PDB entry 5OAQ | X-ray diffraction, 1.95 A resolution | chains A and L

Chain A:
Protein: Transcriptional enhancer factor TEF-3
Source organism: Homo sapiens
Notes: fragment: C-terminal domain, YAP binding domain
UniProt: Q15561 (TEAD4_HUMAN); residues 217-434 here = UniProt positions 217-434
Chain sequence (220 residues; row label = number of the first residue in the row):
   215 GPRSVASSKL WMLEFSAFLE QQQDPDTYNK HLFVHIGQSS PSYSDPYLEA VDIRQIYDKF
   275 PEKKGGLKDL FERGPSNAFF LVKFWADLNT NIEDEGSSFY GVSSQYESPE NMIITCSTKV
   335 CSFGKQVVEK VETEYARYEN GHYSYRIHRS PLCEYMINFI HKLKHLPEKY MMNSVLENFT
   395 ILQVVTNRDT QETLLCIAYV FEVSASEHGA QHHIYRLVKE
Disordered / not traced: 215-216, 252-261, 306-309
Differences from the reference sequence: expression tag (215-216)
Covalently attached groups: myristic acid (MYR) linked to C367
What the authors report for this chain:
  - post-translational modification sites: C367
  - binding site for myristic acid: K344, C367
  - mutagenesis - C367S (Tm change 5 degC): decreased stability
  - mutagenesis - C367S: unchanged binding to YAP
  - mutagenesis - C367S: unchanged signaling
  - mutagenesis - C367S: decreased expression
  - mutagenesis - C367S: unchanged binding to hTAZ14-56

Chain L:
Protein: Transcriptional coactivator YAP1
UniProt: P46937 (YAP1_HUMAN); residue numbers follow UniProt; this construct covers 60-100
Chain sequence (41 residues; row label = number of the first residue in the row):
    60 DSETDLEALF NAVMNPKTAN VPQTVPMRLR KLPDSFFKPP E
Disordered / not traced: 100
Curated features (UniProtKB/Swiss-Prot):
  - modified residue: S61 (Phosphoserine), T63 (Phosphothreonine), K90 (N6-lactoyllysine)

Interface between chain A and chain L:
Contacting residue pairs (50):
  E263(A) - P92(L)
  E263(A) - S94(L)  hydrogen bond
  A264(A) - P92(L)
  V265(A) - L91(L)  hydrophobic
  V265(A) - P92(L)
  Q269(A) - R89(L)  hydrogen bond (backbone-side chain)
  Q269(A) - K90(L)  hydrogen bond (side chain-backbone)
  D272(A) - T83(L)
  D272(A) - R89(L)  salt bridge
  K273(A) - T83(L)
  K273(A) - M86(L)
  K273(A) - R89(L)
  L295(A) - F95(L)  hydrophobic
  K297(A) - F95(L)  hydrogen bond (side chain-backbone)
  W299(A) - S94(L)
  W299(A) - F95(L)
  W299(A) - P98(L)
  S336(A) - T63(L)
  S336(A) - L68(L)
  F337(A) - T63(L)
  F337(A) - L68(L)  hydrophobic
  F337(A) - V80(L)  hydrophobic
  F337(A) - P81(L)
  Y369(A) - L65(L)
  Y369(A) - L68(L)
  F373(A) - L65(L)  hydrophobic
  F373(A) - L68(L)  hydrophobic
  F373(A) - F69(L)  hydrophobic
  K376(A) - E66(L)  salt bridge
  K376(A) - F69(L)
  L377(A) - F69(L)
  L380(A) - F69(L)  hydrophobic
  L380(A) - M73(L)  hydrophobic
  M385(A) - V72(L)  hydrophobic
  S388(A) - V72(L)
  V389(A) - L68(L)  hydrophobic
  V389(A) - F69(L)  hydrophobic
  V389(A) - V72(L)  hydrophobic
  E391(A) - P85(L)
  E391(A) - M86(L)  hydrogen bond (side chain-backbone)
  N392(A) - T83(L)
  V414(A) - F95(L)  hydrophobic
  E416(A) - R87(L)  salt bridge
  Q425(A) - P99(L)
  H426(A) - P99(L)
  H427(A) - S94(L)  hydrogen bond (side chain-backbone)
  H427(A) - K97(L)  hydrogen bond (side chain-backbone)
  H427(A) - P99(L)
  Y429(A) - S94(L)  hydrogen bond
  Y429(A) - F95(L)  hydrogen bond (side chain-backbone)
Interface residues without a listed pair, chain A (29 interface residues in all): I270, K339
Interface residues without a listed pair, chain L (24 interface residues in all): V84, F96

In short:
29 residues of chain A and 24 residues of chain L are in contact, with 9 hydrogen bonds and 3 salt bridges.
Polar contacts include D272(A)-R89(L), K376(A)-E66(L) and E416(A)-R87(L). Myristic acid is covalently linked
to C367(A). From the paper: a binding site for myristic acid at K344(A) and C367(A); C367S of chain A reduces
stability.
Here chain A is Transcriptional enhancer factor TEF-3 (Homo sapiens) and chain L is Transcriptional
coactivator YAP1. Entry 5OAQ (TEAD4 complexed with yap peptide and myristate (covalently bound)) was
determined by X-ray diffraction.
